5W4B - chains B and E of the 4 polymer chains in the assembly; structure by X-ray diffraction, 2.65 A resolution.

# Chain B (and E)
Molecule: Adenosylhomocysteinase
From: Homo sapiens
Notes: EC 3.3.1.1; chain E of this document is another copy of the same molecule, construct and numbering; everything in this record applies to it too
UniProt: P23526 (SAHH_HUMAN); numbering as in UniProt (aligned over 4-432)
Amino-acid sequence (429 residues; row label = number of the first residue in the row):
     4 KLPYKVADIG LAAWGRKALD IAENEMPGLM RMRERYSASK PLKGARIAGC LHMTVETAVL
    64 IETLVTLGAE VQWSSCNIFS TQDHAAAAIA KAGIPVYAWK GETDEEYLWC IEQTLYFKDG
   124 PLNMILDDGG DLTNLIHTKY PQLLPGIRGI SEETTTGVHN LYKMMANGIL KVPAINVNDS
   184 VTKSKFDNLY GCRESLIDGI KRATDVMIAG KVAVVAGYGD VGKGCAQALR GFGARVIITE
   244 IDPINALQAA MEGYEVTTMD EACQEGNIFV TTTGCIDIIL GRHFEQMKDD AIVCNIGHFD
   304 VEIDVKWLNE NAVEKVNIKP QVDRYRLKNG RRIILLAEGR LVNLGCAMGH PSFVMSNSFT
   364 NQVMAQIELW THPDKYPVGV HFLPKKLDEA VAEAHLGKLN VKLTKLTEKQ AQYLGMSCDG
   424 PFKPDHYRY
UniProt features mapped onto this chain:
  - binding site (substrate): Thr-57, Asp-131, Glu-156, Lys-186, Asp-190
  - binding site (NAD(+)): Thr-157 to Thr-159, Gly-222 to Gly-227, Glu-243, Asn-248, Ile-299 to His-301, Asn-346, His-353
  - modified residue: Ser-183 (Phosphoserine), Lys-186 (N6-(2-hydroxyisobutyryl)lysine), Tyr-193 (Phosphotyrosine)
  - natural variant: Arg-49 (R49C: In HMAHCHD), Gly-71 (G71S: In HMAHCHD), Asp-86 (D86G: In HMAHCHD; D86N), Ala-89 (A89V: In HMAHCHD), Trp-112 to Tyr-432 (deletion: In HMAHCHD), Tyr-143 (Y143C: In HMAHCHD), Tyr-328 (Y328D: In HMAHCHD)
  - mutagenesis: Tyr-7 (Y7F: Does not affect nuclear-cytoplasmic protein distribution resulting in subcellular localization similar to the wild-type protein), Thr-84 (T84A: Severely decreased adenosylhomocysteinase activity; T84S: Decreased adenosylhomocysteinase activity; when associated with V-89; T84S: No effect on adenosylhomocysteinase activity), Ala-89 (A89V: Decreased adenosylhomocysteinase activity; when associated with S-84), Glu-115 (E115L: Slightly reduced adenosylhomocysteinase activity), Gln-365 to Tyr-432 (Affects nuclear-cytoplasmic protein distribution resulting in increased protein amount in the nucleus)

# Chain B / chain E interface
Residue-residue contacts - 70 pairs, chain B then chain E:
  Lys-20(B) / Val-319(E)
  Lys-20(B) / Asn-320(E)  hydrogen bond (side chain-backbone)
  Lys-20(B) / Ile-321(E)
  Asp-23(B) / Arg-327(E)  salt bridge
  Asp-23(B) / Arg-335(E)  salt bridge
  Ile-24(B) / Ile-321(E)  hydrophobic
  Ile-24(B) / Arg-327(E)
  Asn-27(B) / Asp-292(E)  hydrogen bond
  Asn-27(B) / Asp-293(E)  hydrogen bond
  Asn-27(B) / Arg-335(E)
  Glu-28(B) / Val-209(E)
  Glu-28(B) / Lys-214(E)  salt bridge
  Arg-196(B) / Ala-212(E)
  Arg-196(B) / Phe-235(E)  hydrogen bond (side chain-backbone)
  Glu-197(B) / Lys-204(E)  salt bridge
  Glu-197(B) / Val-209(E)
  Glu-197(B) / Met-210(E)
  Glu-197(B) / Ile-211(E)  hydrogen bond (side chain-backbone)
  Glu-197(B) / Ala-212(E)  hydrogen bond (side chain-backbone)
  Glu-197(B) / Phe-235(E)
  Asp-201(B) / Asp-201(E)
  Asp-201(B) / Lys-204(E)
  Lys-204(B) / Glu-197(E)  salt bridge
  Lys-204(B) / Asp-201(E)
  Lys-204(B) / Arg-205(E)
  Arg-205(B) / Lys-204(E)  hydrogen bond (side chain-backbone)
  Arg-205(B) / Arg-205(E)
  Arg-205(B) / Asp-208(E)  salt bridge
  Asp-208(B) / Arg-205(E)  salt bridge
  Asp-208(B) / Met-351(E)
  Asp-208(B) / Pro-354(E)
  Val-209(B) / Glu-28(E)
  Val-209(B) / Glu-197(E)
  Met-210(B) / Phe-189(E)  hydrophobic
  Met-210(B) / Tyr-193(E)  hydrophobic
  Met-210(B) / Glu-197(E)
  Met-210(B) / Pro-354(E)
  Met-210(B) / Phe-356(E)  hydrophobic
  Met-210(B) / Val-357(E)  hydrophobic
  Ile-211(B) / Glu-197(E)  hydrogen bond (backbone-side chain)
  Ala-212(B) / Arg-196(E)
  Ala-212(B) / Glu-197(E)  hydrogen bond (backbone-side chain)
  Gly-213(B) / Leu-402(E)
  Lys-214(B) / Glu-28(E)  salt bridge
  Val-215(B) / Asn-403(E)
  Phe-235(B) / Arg-196(E)
  Phe-235(B) / Glu-197(E)
  Phe-235(B) / Phe-235(E)  hydrophobic
  Asn-270(B) / Lys-401(E)
  Asn-270(B) / Asn-403(E)  hydrogen bond
  Lys-291(B) / Asn-403(E)
  Asp-292(B) / Asn-27(E)  hydrogen bond
  Asp-293(B) / Asn-27(E)  hydrogen bond
  Val-319(B) / Lys-20(E)
  Asn-320(B) / Lys-20(E)  hydrogen bond (backbone-side chain)
  Ile-321(B) / Lys-20(E)
  Ile-321(B) / Ile-24(E)  hydrophobic
  Arg-327(B) / Asp-23(E)  salt bridge
  Arg-327(B) / Ile-24(E)
  Arg-335(B) / Asp-23(E)  salt bridge
  Arg-335(B) / Asn-27(E)
  Pro-354(B) / Lys-204(E)
  Pro-354(B) / Asp-208(E)
  Pro-354(B) / Met-210(E)
  Phe-356(B) / Met-210(E)  hydrophobic
  Val-357(B) / Met-210(E)  hydrophobic
  Leu-402(B) / Gly-213(E)
  Asn-403(B) / Val-215(E)
  Asn-403(B) / Asn-270(E)
  Asn-403(B) / Lys-291(E)  hydrogen bond
Interface residues without a listed pair, chain B (38 interface residues in all): Phe-189, Tyr-193, Gly-236, Arg-238, Met-351
Interface residues without a listed pair, chain E (39 interface residues in all): Gly-236, Glu-268

# Overview
38 residues of chain B and 39 residues of chain E are in contact, with 14 hydrogen bonds and 10 salt bridges.
Among the polar pairs are Asp-23(B)/Arg-327(E), Asp-23(B)/Arg-335(E) and Glu-28(B)/Lys-214(E).
Both chains are Adenosylhomocysteinase (Homo sapiens). Entry 5W4B (The crystal structure of human
S-adenosylhomocysteine hydrolase (AHCY) bound to benzothiazole inhibitor) was determined by X-ray diffraction,
deposited together with 5W49.
